PDB entry 8JBX | electron microscopy, 3.35 A resolution | chains E and I of the 10 polymer chains in the assembly

[Chain E]
Name: Histone H3.1
Source organism: Homo sapiens
UniProt: P68431 (H31_HUMAN); residues 1-135 here correspond to UniProt positions 2-136 (UniProt number = residue number + 1)
Amino-acid sequence (135 residues; each row starts with the number of its first residue):
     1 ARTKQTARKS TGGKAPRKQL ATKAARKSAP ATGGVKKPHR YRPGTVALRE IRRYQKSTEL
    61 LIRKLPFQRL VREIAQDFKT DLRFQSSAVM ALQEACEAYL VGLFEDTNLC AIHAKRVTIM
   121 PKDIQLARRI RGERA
Not modelled in the structure: 1-36, 134-135
UniProt features mapped onto this chain:
  - modified residue: Arg2 (Asymmetric dimethylarginine), Thr3 (Phosphothreonine), Lys4 (Allysine), Gln5 (5-glutamyl dopamine), Thr6 (Phosphothreonine), Arg8 (Citrulline), Lys9 (N6,N6,N6-trimethyllysine), Ser10 (ADP-ribosylserine), Thr11 (Phosphothreonine), Lys14 (N6-(2-hydroxyisobutyryl)lysine), Arg17 (Asymmetric dimethylarginine), Lys18 (N6-(2-hydroxyisobutyryl)lysine), Lys23 (N6-(2-hydroxyisobutyryl)lysine), Arg26 (Citrulline), Lys27 (N6,N6,N6-trimethyllysine), Ser28 (ADP-ribosylserine), Lys36 (N6,N6,N6-trimethyllysine), Lys37 (N6-methyllysine), Tyr41 (Phosphotyrosine), Lys56 (N6,N6,N6-trimethyllysine) and 8 more in UniProt
  - lipidation: Lys18 (N6-decanoyllysine)

[Chain I]
Molecule: 147-nt DNA strand
Sequence (147 nucleotides; each row starts with the number of its first residue; numbers below 1 keep their minus sign (DA-73 is residue -73)):
   -73 ATCGAGAATC CCGGTGCCGA GGCCGCTCAA TTGGTCGTAG ACAGCTCTAG CACCGCTTAA
   -13 ACGCACGTAC GCGCTGTCCC CCGCGTTTTA ACCGCCAAGG GGATTACTCC CTAGTCTCCA
    47 GGCACGTGTC AGATATATAC ATCCGAT
Not modelled in the structure: -73, 73

[Chain E / chain I interface]
Pairs across the interface (23; chain E residue first):
  Lys37(E) - DG11(I)  phosphate contact
  His39(E) - DA-67(I)  sugar contact
  Arg40(E) - DG9(I)  hydrogen bond to the base
  Arg40(E) - DC10(I)  sugar contact
  Tyr41(E) - DA-66(I)  sugar contact
  Tyr41(E) - DG9(I)  phosphate contact
  Tyr41(E) - DC10(I)  phosphate contact
  Pro43(E) - DC8(I)  phosphate contact
  Gly44(E) - DG9(I)  phosphate contact
  Val46(E) - DG9(I)  phosphate contact
  Val46(E) - DC10(I)  phosphate contact
  Ala47(E) - DG9(I)  hydrogen bond to the phosphate
  Arg49(E) - DA-66(I)  phosphate contact
  Arg49(E) - DT-65(I)  phosphate contact
  Lys56(E) - DC-64(I)  salt bridge to the phosphate
  Arg63(E) - DA17(I)  phosphate contact
  Arg63(E) - DC18(I)  salt bridge to the phosphate
  Lys64(E) - DC18(I)  hydrogen bond to the phosphate
  Leu65(E) - DA17(I)  sugar contact
  Leu65(E) - DC18(I)  hydrogen bond to the phosphate
  Pro66(E) - DA17(I)  phosphate contact
  Arg69(E) - DA17(I)  salt bridge to the phosphate
  Arg83(E) - DG26(I)  sugar contact
Interface residues without a listed pair, chain E (17 interface residues in all): Lys115
Interface residues without a listed pair, chain I (14 interface residues in all): DG-68, DG-1, DG27

[Overview]
17 residues of chain E and 14 residues of chain I are in contact; the contacts include 4 hydrogen bonds and 3
salt bridges. Among the polar pairs are Arg40(E)-DG9(I), Ala47(E)-DG9(I) and Lys64(E)-DC18(I).
Chain E is Histone H3.1 (Homo sapiens) and chain I is a 147-nt DNA strand; the structure, Human canonical 601
DNA nucleosome, was determined by electron microscopy (same publication as 8JCC and 8JCD).
